7TTR - chains B and C of the 7 polymer chains in the assembly; structure by electron microscopy, 2.96 A resolution.

== Chain B (and C) ==
Molecule: Caseinolytic peptidase B protein homolog
Organism: Homo sapiens
Notes: EC 3.6.1.-; chain C of this document is another copy of the same molecule, construct and numbering; everything in this record applies to it too
Reference sequence: Q9H078 (CLPB_HUMAN); numbering as in UniProt (aligned over 127-707)
Amino-acid sequence (584 residues; row label = number of the first residue in the row):
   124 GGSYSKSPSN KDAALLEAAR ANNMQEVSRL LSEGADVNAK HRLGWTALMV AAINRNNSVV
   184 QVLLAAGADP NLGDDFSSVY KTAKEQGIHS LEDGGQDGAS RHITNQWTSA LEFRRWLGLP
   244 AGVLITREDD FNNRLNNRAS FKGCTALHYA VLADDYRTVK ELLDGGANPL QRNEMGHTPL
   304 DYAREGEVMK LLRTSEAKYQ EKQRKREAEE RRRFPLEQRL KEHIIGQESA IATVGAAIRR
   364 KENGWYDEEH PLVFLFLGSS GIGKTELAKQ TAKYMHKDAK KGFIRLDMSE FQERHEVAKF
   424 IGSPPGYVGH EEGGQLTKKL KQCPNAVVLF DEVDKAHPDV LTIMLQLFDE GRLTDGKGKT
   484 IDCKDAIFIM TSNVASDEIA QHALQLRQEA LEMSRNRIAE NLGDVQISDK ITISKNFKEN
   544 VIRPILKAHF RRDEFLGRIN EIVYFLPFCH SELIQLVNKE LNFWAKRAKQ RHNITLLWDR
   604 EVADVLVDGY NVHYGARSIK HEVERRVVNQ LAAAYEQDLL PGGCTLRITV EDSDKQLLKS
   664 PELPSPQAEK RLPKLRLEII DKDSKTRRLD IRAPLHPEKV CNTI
Unresolved in the structure: 124-326, 516-534, 657-707 (chain C: 124-326, 516-535, 674-707)
Differences from the reference sequence: expression tag (124-126)
Curated features (UniProtKB/Swiss-Prot):
  - region: Leu507 to Thr535 (Regulatory)
  - binding site (ATP): His346, Ile348, Ser383, Gly384, Ile385, Gly386, Lys387, Thr388, Glu455, Asn496, Arg561, Arg620
  - modified residue: Lys589 (N6-acetyllysine)
  - natural variant: Thr268 (T268M: In MGCA7B), Tyr272 (Y272C: In MGCA7B), Thr388 (T388K: In SCN9), Lys404 (K404T: In MGCA7A), Arg408 (R408G: In MGCA7B), Met411 (M411I: In MGCA7B), Pro427 (P427L: In MGCA7A), Glu435 to Gly436 (sequence variant, change not given here; In MGCA7B), Cys486 (C486R: In MGCA7B), Asn496 (N496K: In SCN9), Glu501 (E501K: In MGCA7B), Glu557 (E557K: In SCN9), 11 further natural variant entries in UniProt
  - mutagenesis: Arg178 (R178E: Shows higher order assembly but disaggregase activity is severely impaired by 70-80%), Arg257 (R257E: Shows higher order assembly but disaggregase activity is severely impaired by 70-80%), Lys387 (K387A: Loss of ATP hydrolysis activity. Loss of ATP-dependent protein disaggregase activity), Arg417 (R417A: No effect on ATPase activity but shows decreased disaggregase activity), Tyr430 (Y430A: Decreased ATP hydrolysis activity. Loss of ATP-dependent protein disaggregase activity), Val431 (V431G: Decreased ATP hydrolysis activity. Loss of ATP-dependent protein disaggregase activity), Glu455 (E455Q: Loss of ATP hydrolysis activity at pH 8.0. No effect on ATP hydrolysis activity at pH 6.8. Loss of ATP-dependent protein disaggregase activity at pH 8.0 and 6.8), Arg475 (R475Q: Severely decreased ATP hydrolysis activity. Loss of ATP-dependent protein disaggregase activity), Arg650 (R650P: No effect on ATP hydrolysis activity. Loss of ATP-dependent protein disaggregase activity)
Small-molecule neighbours:
  - ATP-gamma-S (AGS; phosphothiophosphoric acid-adenylate ester): His373, Asp472, Glu557, Arg561
  - ATP-gamma-S: His346, Ile347, Ile348, Gln350, Ser382, Ser383, Gly384, Ile385, Gly386, Lys387, Thr388, Glu389, Asp454, Glu455, Phe571, Leu579, Ala619, Arg620, Lys623
What the authors report for this chain:
  - binding site for Beta-casein: Arg417, His418, Gly429 to Gly432
  - mutagenesis - Y430A: decreased catalytic activity (ATPase activity) (citing earlier work)
  - mutagenesis - Y430A: abolished catalytic activity (disaggregase activity) (citing earlier work)
  - mutagenesis - V431G: decreased catalytic activity (ATPase activity)
  - mutagenesis - V431G: abolished catalytic activity (disaggregase activity)
  - binding site for ATP-gamma-S: Lys387, Thr388, Glu455, Asn496, Glu557, Arg561, Arg620
  - self-association interface (contacts with another copy of this molecule); pairs are residue here / residue on that copy: Arg408-Arg475, Arg408, Arg475
  - disease-associated variants - T268M, A269T, Y272C, T388K, M411I, C486R, N496K, E501K, E557K, R561G, A591V, R620C, R628C, R650P (citing earlier work)
  - disease-associated variants - R408G, R475Q, N496K, R561G, A591V, R620C: decreased catalytic activity (disaggregase activity) (citing earlier work)

== How chain B and chain C interact ==
Contacting residue pairs (82):
  Arg334(B) with Glu639(C), salt bridge
  Arg335(B) with Glu639(C), hydrogen bond (side chain-backbone); Asp641(C), salt bridge; Lys673(C), hydrogen bond (backbone-side chain)
  Arg336(B) with Lys673(C), hydrogen bond (backbone-side chain)
  Pro338(B) with Ala671(C)
  Gln341(B) with Lys673(C)
  Ala359(B) with Asn632(C)
  Arg362(B) with Ala636(C); Glu639(C); Ala671(C)
  Arg363(B) with Glu627(C), salt bridge; Val631(C); Asn632(C), hydrogen bond; Ala635(C)
  Asn366(B) with Tyr638(C); Glu639(C), hydrogen bond
  Gly367(B) with Arg590(C), hydrogen bond (backbone-side chain)
  Trp368(B) with Trp587(C); Ala591(C), hydrophobic; His595(C); Val631(C); Leu634(C), hydrophobic; Ala635(C), hydrophobic; Tyr638(C)
  Tyr369(B) with Trp587(C), hydrophobic; Arg590(C), hydrogen bond (backbone-side chain)
  Asp370(B) with Trp587(C); Lys623(C), salt bridge
  Glu371(B) with Arg590(C), salt bridge
  His373(B) with Lys623(C)
  Arg417(B) with Gln415(C), hydrogen bond (side chain-backbone); Glu416(C), salt bridge
  Ile424(B) with Glu413(C); Lys422(C)
  Pro427(B) with His418(C); Lys422(C)
  Pro428(B) with Ala421(C); Lys422(C); Ser426(C); Val431(C)
  Gly429(B) with Ser426(C); Tyr430(C); Val431(C), hydrogen bond (backbone-backbone)
  Tyr430(B) with His418(C); Val431(C)
  Asp462(B) with Gln415(C), hydrogen bond (backbone-side chain)
  Thr465(B) with Ser412(C); Gln415(C); Lys458(C)
  Ile466(B) with Ser412(C); Glu413(C)
  Gln469(B) with Asp410(C); Ser412(C), hydrogen bond; Glu413(C), hydrogen bond
  Asp472(B) with Arg620(C), salt bridge
  Glu473(B) with Lys392(C), salt bridge; Arg408(C), salt bridge
  Arg475(B) with Arg408(C); Asp410(C), salt bridge
  Leu476(B) with Glu413(C)
  Thr477(B) with Glu413(C), hydrogen bond (backbone-side chain)
  Gly479(B) with Lys422(C); Gln438(C), hydrogen bond (backbone-side chain)
  Lys480(B) with Gln438(C)
  Gly481(B) with Gln438(C)
  Arg546(B) with His616(C), hydrogen bond; Tyr617(C)
  Asp556(B) with His616(C); Tyr617(C)
  Glu557(B) with Ser383(C), hydrogen bond; Lys458(C), salt bridge; Asn496(C), hydrogen bond
  Leu559(B) with Tyr617(C)
  Gly560(B) with Tyr617(C); Arg620(C); His624(C)
  Arg561(B) with Arg620(C)
  Ile562(B) with His624(C)
  Asn563(B) with His624(C); Arg628(C), hydrogen bond (backbone-side chain)
  Glu564(B) with Arg628(C), salt bridge
Interface residues without a listed pair, chain B (52 interface residues in all): Phe337, Glu340, Lys344, His418, Val420, His433, Glu434, Leu468, Asp478, Arg555
Interface residues without a listed pair, chain C (47 interface residues in all): Glu419, Gly425, Gly432, Glu455, Phe586, Arg594, Ile597, Asn614, Glu672

== Summary ==
52 residues of chain B face 47 of chain C across their interface, with 18 hydrogen bonds and 12 salt bridges.
Polar pairs include Arg334(B)-Glu639(C), Arg335(B)-Asp641(C) and Arg363(B)-Glu627(C). From the paper: a
binding site for ATP-gamma-S at Lys387(B), Thr388(B) and Glu455(B) among others; R408G, R475Q and N496K of
chain B, among others, reduce catalytic activity (disaggregase activity); 8 substitutions were tested in all.
Both chains are Caseinolytic peptidase B protein homolog (Homo sapiens). Entry 7TTR (Skd3_ATPyS_FITC-casein
Hexamer, AAA+ only) was determined by electron microscopy (same publication as 7TTS).
